1ZC4 - chains A and D; structure by X-ray diffraction, 2.50 A resolution.

# Chain A
Protein: Ras-related protein Ral-A
Organism: Homo sapiens
UniProtKB: P11233 (RALA_HUMAN); residues 9-183 here = UniProt positions 9-183
Amino-acid sequence (175 residues; numbered 9 to 183; the number before each row is that of its first residue):
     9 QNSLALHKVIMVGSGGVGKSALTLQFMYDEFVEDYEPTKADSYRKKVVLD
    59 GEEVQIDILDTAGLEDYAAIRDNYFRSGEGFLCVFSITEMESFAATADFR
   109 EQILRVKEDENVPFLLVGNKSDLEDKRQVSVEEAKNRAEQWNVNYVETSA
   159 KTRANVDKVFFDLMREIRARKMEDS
Unresolved in the structure: 9-10
Construct notes: engineered mutation Leu-72 (Gln in P11233)
Metal / ion sites: Mg2+: Ser-28, Thr-46 (together with GMP-PNP)
Residues lining bound ligands: GMP-PNP (GNP; phosphoaminophosphonic acid-guanylate ester): Ser-22, Gly-23, Gly-24, Val-25, Gly-26, Lys-27, Ser-28, Ala-29, Phe-39, Val-40, Glu-41, Asp-42, Tyr-43, Glu-44, Pro-45, Thr-46, Thr-69, Ala-70, Gly-71, Asn-127, Lys-128, Asp-130, Leu-131, Ser-157, Ala-158, Lys-159
UniProt features mapped onto this chain:
  - motif: Tyr-43 to Tyr-51 (Effector region)
  - binding site (GTP): Gly-24 to Ala-29, Val-40 to Thr-46, Asn-127 to Asp-130
  - glycosylation: Thr-46 (Microbial infection: O-linked (Glc) threonine)
  - natural variant: Val-25 (V25L: In HINCONS; V25M: In HINCONS), Lys-128 (K128R: In HINCONS), Asp-130 (D130G: In HINCONS), Ser-157 (S157A: In HINCONS), Ala-158 (deletion: In HINCONS; uncertain significance)
  - mutagenesis: Gly-23 (G23V: Impaired cytokinesis, as shown by increased number of binucleate cells. No effect on interaction with EXOC2 and EXOC8. No effect on cytokinesis; when associated with R-38 or W-48 ...), Glu-38 (E38R: Impaired cytokinesis, as shown by increased number of binucleate cells. No effect on cytokinesis; when associated with V-23. Decreased interaction with EXOC2 and EXOC8; when associated with V-23), Thr-46 (T46A: Abolished monoglucosylation by P.sordellii toxin TcsL), Lys-47 (K47E: Strongly reduces interaction with EXOC8; K47I: No effect on interaction with EXOC8), Ala-48 (A48W: Impaired cytokinesis, as shown by increased number of binucleate cells. No effect on cytokinesis; when associated with V-23. Decreased interaction with EXOC2 and EXOC8 ...), Asp-49 (D49E: No effect on cytokinesis; when associated with L-72; D49N: No effect on cytokinesis. Impaired cytokinesis, as shown by increased number of binucleate cells; when associated with L-72), Ser-50 (S50W: Strongly reduces interaction with EXOC8), Arg-52 (R52A: Strongly reduces interaction with EXOC8; R52W: No effect on interaction with EXOC8), Asn-81 (N81A: No effect on interaction with EXOC8; N81R: Strongly reduces interaction with EXOC8)
Reported in the primary citation:
  - specificity-determining residues: Lys-47, Ala-48, Asn-81
  - mutagenesis - E38A, E38R, K47I, R52W: unchanged binding to exocyst complex protein Exo84 (chain D)
  - mutagenesis - R52W: abolished binding to Sec5

# Chain D
Protein: exocyst complex protein Exo84
Organism: Rattus norvegicus
UniProtKB: O54924 (O54924_RAT); residue numbers follow UniProt; this construct covers 167-286
Amino-acid sequence (120 residues; numbered 167 to 286; the number before each row is that of its first residue):
   167 LETPGQYLVYNGDLVEYEADHMAQLQRVHGFLMNDCLLVATWLPQRRGMY
   217 RYNALYPLDRLAVVNVKDNPPMKDMFKLLMFPESRIFQAENAKIKREWLE
   267 VLEETKRALSDKRRREQEEA
Unresolved in the structure: 167-170, 284-286
UniProt features mapped onto this chain:
  - mutagenesis: Ala-228 (A228W: Strongly reduces interaction with RALA), Lys-233 (K233W: Strongly reduces interaction with RALA)
Reported in the primary citation:
  - mutagenesis - K272A, S276W: unchanged binding to Ras-related protein Ral-A (chain A)

# Interface between chain A and chain D
Residue-residue contacts (37):
  Leu-14(A) with Asp-186(D)
  Lys-16(A) with Asp-186(D), salt bridge
  Lys-47(A) with Val-229(D); Glu-269(D), salt bridge
  Ala-48(A) with Val-229(D); Val-230(D); Asn-231(D), hydrogen bond (backbone-backbone)
  Asp-49(A) with Val-230(D); Asn-231(D); Lys-233(D), salt bridge
  Ser-50(A) with Val-230(D); Asn-231(D), hydrogen bond (backbone-backbone); Val-232(D); Lys-233(D), hydrogen bond (backbone-backbone); Lys-243(D)
  Tyr-51(A) with Lys-233(D)
  Arg-52(A) with Ala-185(D), hydrogen bond (side chain-backbone); Asp-186(D), hydrogen bond (side chain-backbone); Met-238(D)
  Leu-67(A) with Val-230(D), hydrophobic
  Glu-73(A) with Lys-272(D), salt bridge
  Asp-74(A) with Arg-280(D), salt bridge
  Tyr-75(A) with Asp-225(D); Ser-276(D), hydrogen bond; Arg-279(D)
  Ala-77(A) with Arg-226(D)
  Ile-78(A) with Leu-224(D); Asp-225(D); Arg-226(D); Leu-227(D); Lys-272(D)
  Asn-81(A) with Arg-226(D), hydrogen bond (side chain-backbone); Leu-245(D); Met-246(D); Phe-247(D), hydrogen bond (side chain-backbone)
  Tyr-82(A) with Ala-228(D), hydrophobic
  Arg-84(A) with Phe-247(D)
Interface residues without a listed pair, chain A (18 interface residues in all): Ser-85
Interface residues without a listed pair, chain D (24 interface residues in all): Met-188, Asn-235
Interface features reported in the paper:
  - pairs named by the authors: Lys-47(A)/Glu-269(D)
  - hot spots on chain A (mutagenesis) - A48W, S50W: abolished binding to exocyst complex protein Exo84 (chain D)
  - hot spots on chain A (mutagenesis) - R52A, N81A (1.5-fold), N81R (21-fold): decreased binding to exocyst complex protein Exo84 (chain D)
  - hot spots on chain D (mutagenesis) - A228W, K233W: decreased binding to Ras-related protein Ral-A (chain A)

# Summary
The interface between chain A and chain D involves 18 residues on one side and 24 on the other, with 8
hydrogen bonds and 5 salt bridges. Polar contacts include Lys-16(A)/Asp-186(D), Lys-47(A)/Glu-269(D) and
Asp-49(A)/Lys-233(D). The authors report a contact between Lys-47(A) and Glu-269(D). The paper reports that
R52A, N81A and N81R of chain A reduce binding to exocyst complex protein Exo84 (chain D); specificity
determinants Lys-47(A), Ala-48(A) and Asn-81(A); 13 substitutions were tested in all.
Here chain A is Ras-related protein Ral-A (Homo sapiens) and chain D is exocyst complex protein Exo84 (Rattus
norvegicus). Entry 1ZC4 (Crystal structure of the Ral-binding domain of Exo84 in complex with the active RalA)
was determined by X-ray diffraction together with 1ZC3 from the same study.
